3QFZ - chains A and B; structure by X-ray diffraction, 2.39 A resolution.

== Chain A (and B) ==
Name: Cellobiose Phosphorylase
From: Cellvibrio gilvus
Notes: EC 2.4.1.20; chain B of this document is another copy of the same molecule, construct and numbering; everything in this record applies to it too
Reference sequence: O66264 (O66264_9GAMM); residue numbers follow UniProt; this construct covers 1-822
Amino-acid sequence (842 residues; numbered -19 to 822; the number before each row is that of its first residue; numbers below 1 keep their minus sign (Met-19 is residue -19)):
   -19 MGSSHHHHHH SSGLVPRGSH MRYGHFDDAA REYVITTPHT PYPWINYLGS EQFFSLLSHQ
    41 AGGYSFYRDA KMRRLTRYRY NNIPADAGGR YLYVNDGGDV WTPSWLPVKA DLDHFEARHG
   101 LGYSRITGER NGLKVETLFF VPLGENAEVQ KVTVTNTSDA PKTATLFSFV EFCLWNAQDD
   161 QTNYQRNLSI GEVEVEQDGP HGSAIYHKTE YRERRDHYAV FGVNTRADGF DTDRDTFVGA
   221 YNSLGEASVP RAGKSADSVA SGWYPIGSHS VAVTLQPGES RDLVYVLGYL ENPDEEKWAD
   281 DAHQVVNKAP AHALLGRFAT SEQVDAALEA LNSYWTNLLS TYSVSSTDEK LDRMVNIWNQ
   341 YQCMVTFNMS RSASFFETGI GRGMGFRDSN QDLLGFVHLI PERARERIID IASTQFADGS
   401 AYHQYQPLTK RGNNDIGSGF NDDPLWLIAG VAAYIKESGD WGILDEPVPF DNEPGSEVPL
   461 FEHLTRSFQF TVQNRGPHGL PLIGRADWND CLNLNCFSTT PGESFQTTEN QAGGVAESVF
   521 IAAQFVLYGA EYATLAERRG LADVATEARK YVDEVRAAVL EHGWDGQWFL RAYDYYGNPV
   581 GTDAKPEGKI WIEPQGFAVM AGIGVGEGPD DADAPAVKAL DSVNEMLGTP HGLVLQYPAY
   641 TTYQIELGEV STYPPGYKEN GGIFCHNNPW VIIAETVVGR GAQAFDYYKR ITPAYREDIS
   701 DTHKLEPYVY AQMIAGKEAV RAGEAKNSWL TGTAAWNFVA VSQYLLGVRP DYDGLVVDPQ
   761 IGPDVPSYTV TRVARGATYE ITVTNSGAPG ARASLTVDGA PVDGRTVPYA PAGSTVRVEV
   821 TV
Disordered / not traced: -19 to 0
Differences from the reference sequence: expression tag (-19 to 0)
Small-molecule neighbours:
  - beta-D-glucopyranose (BGC): Arg362, Ile416, Asp490, Cys491, Gln506, Glu649, Tyr653, Lys658, Glu659, Phe664, Gln712
  - 1-deoxynojirimycin (NOJ): Arg351, Arg362, Arg367, Asp368, Trp488, Asn489, Asp490, Glu659, Phe664, Gln712

== Interface between chain A and chain B ==
Contacting residue pairs (144):
  His19(A) - Tyr221(B)  hydrogen bond (backbone-side chain)
  Thr20(A) - Tyr221(B)  hydrogen bond (backbone-side chain)
  Tyr22(A) - Trp243(B)
  Arg57(A) - Asn61(B)
  Arg59(A) - Asn61(B)  hydrogen bond (side chain-backbone)
  Arg59(A) - Ile63(B)
  Tyr60(A) - Tyr164(B)  hydrophobic
  Asn61(A) - Arg57(B)
  Asn61(A) - Arg59(B)  hydrogen bond (backbone-side chain)
  Asn61(A) - Tyr164(B)
  Asn61(A) - Arg214(B)  hydrogen bond
  Asn61(A) - Tyr244(B)
  Asn62(A) - Asn62(B)
  Asn62(A) - Arg214(B)
  Ile63(A) - Arg59(B)
  Ile63(A) - Glu151(B)
  Ile63(A) - Arg214(B)
  Ile63(A) - Val218(B)  hydrophobic
  Ile63(A) - Asn222(B)
  Ile63(A) - Ser223(B)
  Ile63(A) - Leu224(B)
  Pro64(A) - Tyr221(B)
  Pro64(A) - Asn222(B)
  Pro64(A) - Ser223(B)
  Trp85(A) - Tyr221(B)  hydrophobic
  Lys89(A) - Tyr221(B)  hydrogen bond (side chain-backbone)
  Lys89(A) - Asn222(B)  hydrogen bond
  Lys89(A) - Glu226(B)  salt bridge
  Glu151(A) - Ile63(B)
  Asn156(A) - Gly502(B)  hydrogen bond (side chain-backbone)
  Thr162(A) - Thr358(B)  hydrogen bond (backbone-side chain)
  Tyr164(A) - Tyr60(B)  hydrophobic
  Tyr164(A) - Asn61(B)
  Tyr164(A) - Phe356(B)
  Tyr164(A) - Thr358(B)
  Gln165(A) - Phe356(B)
  Gln165(A) - Glu357(B)
  Gln165(A) - Lys658(B)  hydrogen bond
  Gln165(A) - Asn727(B)  hydrogen bond (backbone-side chain)
  Arg166(A) - Glu649(B)  salt bridge
  Arg166(A) - Thr652(B)  hydrogen bond
  Arg166(A) - Tyr653(B)
  Leu168(A) - Phe356(B)  hydrophobic
  Leu168(A) - Lys726(B)
  Ser169(A) - Pro654(B)
  Ser169(A) - Tyr657(B)
  Ser169(A) - Lys658(B)
  Ser169(A) - Lys726(B)  hydrogen bond
  Ile170(A) - Tyr653(B)  hydrophobic
  Ile170(A) - Pro654(B)
  Glu172(A) - Pro654(B)
  Arg192(A) - Thr641(B)  hydrogen bond (side chain-backbone)
  Arg192(A) - Tyr643(B)
  Arg192(A) - Ser651(B)
  Arg192(A) - Thr652(B)
  Arg192(A) - Pro654(B)
  Arg192(A) - Pro655(B)
  Glu193(A) - Phe505(B)
  Glu193(A) - Tyr643(B)
  Glu193(A) - Thr652(B)
  Arg194(A) - Ser498(B)  hydrogen bond
  Arg194(A) - Thr499(B)
  Arg194(A) - Thr500(B)  hydrogen bond (side chain-backbone)
  Arg194(A) - Pro501(B)
  Arg194(A) - Gly502(B)
  Arg194(A) - Glu503(B)  hydrogen bond (side chain-backbone)
  Arg194(A) - Phe505(B)
  Arg194(A) - Tyr643(B)
  Arg195(A) - Pro501(B)
  Arg195(A) - Gly502(B)
  Arg214(A) - Asn61(B)  hydrogen bond
  Arg214(A) - Asn62(B)
  Arg214(A) - Ile63(B)
  Val218(A) - Ile63(B)  hydrophobic
  Tyr221(A) - His19(B)  hydrogen bond (side chain-backbone)
  Tyr221(A) - Thr20(B)  hydrogen bond (side chain-backbone)
  Tyr221(A) - Pro64(B)
  Tyr221(A) - Trp85(B)  hydrophobic
  Tyr221(A) - Lys89(B)  hydrogen bond (backbone-side chain)
  Asn222(A) - Ile63(B)
  Asn222(A) - Pro64(B)
  Asn222(A) - Lys89(B)  hydrogen bond
  Ser223(A) - Ile63(B)
  Ser223(A) - Pro64(B)
  Leu224(A) - Ile63(B)
  Glu226(A) - Lys89(B)  salt bridge
  Ser241(A) - Tyr657(B)  hydrogen bond
  Ser241(A) - Val720(B)
  Ser241(A) - Arg721(B)  hydrogen bond (backbone-side chain)
  Trp243(A) - Tyr22(B)
  Trp243(A) - Arg721(B)
  Trp243(A) - Lys726(B)
  Tyr244(A) - Asn61(B)
  Ala282(A) - Thr642(B)
  His283(A) - Thr642(B)
  Gln284(A) - Thr641(B)  hydrogen bond (side chain-backbone)
  Gln284(A) - Thr642(B)
  Phe356(A) - Tyr164(B)
  Phe356(A) - Gln165(B)
  Phe356(A) - Leu168(B)  hydrophobic
  Glu357(A) - Gln165(B)
  Thr358(A) - Thr162(B)  hydrogen bond (side chain-backbone)
  Thr358(A) - Tyr164(B)
  Ser498(A) - Arg194(B)  hydrogen bond
  Thr499(A) - Arg194(B)
  Thr500(A) - Arg194(B)  hydrogen bond (backbone-side chain)
  Pro501(A) - Arg53(B)
  Pro501(A) - Arg194(B)
  Pro501(A) - Arg195(B)
  Gly502(A) - Asn156(B)  hydrogen bond (backbone-side chain)
  Gly502(A) - Arg194(B)
  Gly502(A) - Arg195(B)
  Glu503(A) - Arg194(B)  hydrogen bond (backbone-side chain)
  Phe505(A) - Arg194(B)
  Thr641(A) - Arg192(B)  hydrogen bond (backbone-side chain)
  Thr641(A) - Gln284(B)  hydrogen bond (backbone-side chain)
  Thr642(A) - Ala282(B)
  Tyr643(A) - Arg192(B)
  Tyr643(A) - Glu193(B)
  Tyr643(A) - Arg194(B)
  Glu649(A) - Arg166(B)  salt bridge
  Ser651(A) - Arg192(B)
  Thr652(A) - Arg166(B)  hydrogen bond
  Thr652(A) - Arg192(B)
  Thr652(A) - Glu193(B)
  Tyr653(A) - Arg166(B)
  Tyr653(A) - Ile170(B)  hydrophobic
  Pro654(A) - Ser169(B)
  Pro654(A) - Ile170(B)
  Pro654(A) - Glu172(B)
  Pro654(A) - Arg192(B)
  Pro655(A) - Arg192(B)
  Tyr657(A) - Ser169(B)
  Tyr657(A) - Ser241(B)  hydrogen bond
  Lys658(A) - Gln165(B)  hydrogen bond
  Lys658(A) - Ser169(B)
  Met713(A) - Ser169(B)
  Arg721(A) - Asp213(B)  salt bridge
  Arg721(A) - Ser241(B)  hydrogen bond (side chain-backbone)
  Arg721(A) - Trp243(B)
  Lys726(A) - Leu168(B)
  Lys726(A) - Ser169(B)  hydrogen bond
  Lys726(A) - Trp243(B)
  Asn727(A) - Gln165(B)
Other interface residues (no listed pair), chain A (75 interface residues in all): Pro18, Arg53, Leu86, Gln161, His197, Asp213, Ile360, Arg362, Tyr640, Gln712, Val720
Other interface residues (no listed pair), chain B (74 interface residues in all): Pro18, Leu86, Gln161, His197, His283, Ile360, Tyr640, Gln712, Met713

== Summary ==
75 residues of chain A face 74 of chain B across their interface; the contacts include 37 hydrogen bonds and 5
salt bridges. Polar contacts include Lys89(A)-Glu226(B), Arg166(A)-Glu649(B) and Arg721(A)-Asp213(B). Ligands
of chain A: beta-D-glucopyranose and 1-deoxynojirimycin.
Both chains are Cellobiose Phosphorylase (Cellvibrio gilvus). Entry 3QFZ (Crystal Structure of Cellvibrio
gilvus Cellobiose Phosphorylase Complexed with Sulfate and 1-Deoxynojirimycin) was determined by X-ray
diffraction, deposited together with 3QFY and 3QG0.
